PDB entry 5TIW | X-ray diffraction, 1.66 A resolution | chain A

[Chain A]
Name: Sulfotransferase
From: Schistosoma haematobium
UniProt: A0A094ZWQ2 (A0A094ZWQ2_SCHHA); residue numbers follow UniProt; this construct covers 17-266
Amino-acid sequence (253 residues; each row starts with the number of its first residue):
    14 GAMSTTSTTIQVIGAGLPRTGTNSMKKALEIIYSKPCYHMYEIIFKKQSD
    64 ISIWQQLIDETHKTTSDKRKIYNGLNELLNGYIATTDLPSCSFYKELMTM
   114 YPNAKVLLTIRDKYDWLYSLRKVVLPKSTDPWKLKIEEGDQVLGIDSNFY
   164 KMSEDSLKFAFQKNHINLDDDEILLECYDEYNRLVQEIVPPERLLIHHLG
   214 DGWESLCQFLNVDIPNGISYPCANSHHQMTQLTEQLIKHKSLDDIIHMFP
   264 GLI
Unresolved in the structure: 14-20
Sequence notes: expression tag (14-16)
Ion coordination: Ca2+ site 1: Thr74, Lys76, Ser79; Ca2+ site 2: Glu185, Glu189 (together with bicine); Ca2+ site 3: Asp214 (shared with 2 residues of chain B)
Ligand contacts:
  - adenosine-3'-5'-diphosphate (A3P): Leu30, Pro31, Arg32, Thr33, Gly34, Thr35, Asn36, Ser37, His52, Arg124, Ser132, Leu212, Gly213, Tyr233, Pro234, Cys235, Ala236, Asn237, Ser238, His239
  - Oxamniquine (OAQ; {(2S)-7-nitro-2-[(propan-2-ylamino)methyl]-1,2,3,4-tetrahydroquinolin-6-yl}methanol): Pro31, His52, Met53, Tyr54, Ile57, Phe58, Asp100, Leu101, Val136, Val137, Ile149, Gly152, Asp153, Leu156, Phe162, Ser166, Met242, Leu245, Thr246, Leu249
What the authors report for this chain:
  - binding site for Oxamniquine: Tyr54, Asp153, Ser166
  - conformationally variable residues (side-chain flip): Tyr54, Ser166
  - catalytic residues: Asp100

[Summary]
Chain A binds adenosine-3'-5'-diphosphate and Oxamniquine. Thr74, Lys76 and Ser79 coordinate Ca2+ site 1.
Glu185 and Glu189 coordinate Ca2+ site 2. From the paper: the catalytic residue Asp100; a binding site for
Oxamniquine at Tyr54, Asp153 and Ser166.
Chain A is Sulfotransferase (Schistosoma haematobium); the structure, Schistosoma haematobium (Blood Fluke)
Sulfotransferase/Racemic Oxamniquine Complex, was determined by X-ray diffraction together with 5TIV, 5TIX and
5TIZ from the same study.
